PDB entry 4ZX1 | X-ray diffraction, 1.50 A resolution | chain A

[Chain A]
Molecule: Carbonic anhydrase 2
From: Homo sapiens
Notes: EC 4.2.1.1
UniProt: P00918 (CAH2_HUMAN); the author numbering skips numbers that UniProt does not, so the offset changes along the chain: 4-125 = UniProt 4-125; 127-261 = UniProt 126-260
Amino-acid sequence (257 residues; row label = number of the first residue in the row; note: 1 number in that range is skipped by the numbering (no residue carries it; nothing is unmodelled there)):
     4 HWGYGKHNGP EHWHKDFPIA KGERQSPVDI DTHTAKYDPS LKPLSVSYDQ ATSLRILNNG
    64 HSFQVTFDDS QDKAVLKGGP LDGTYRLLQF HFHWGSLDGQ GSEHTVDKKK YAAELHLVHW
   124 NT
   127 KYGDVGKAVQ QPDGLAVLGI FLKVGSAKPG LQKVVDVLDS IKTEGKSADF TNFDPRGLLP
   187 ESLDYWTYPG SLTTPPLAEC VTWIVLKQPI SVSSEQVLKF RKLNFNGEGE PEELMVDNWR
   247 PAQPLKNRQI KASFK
Construct notes: engineered mutation Ser65 (Ala in P00918), Gln67 (Asn in P00918), Thr69 (Glu in P00918), Leu91 (Ile in P00918), Val131 (Phe130 in P00918), Glu170 (Lys169 in P00918), Ala204 (Leu203 in P00918), Gln214 (Glu213 in P00918)
Ion coordination: Zn2+: His94, His96, His119 (together with 5L3)
Small-molecule neighbours: 5L3 ((6R)-5-O-acetyl-2,6-anhydro-6-{[4-(sulfamoyloxy)piperidin-1-yl]sulfonyl}-L-glucitol): Asn62, His64, Gln67, Leu91, Gln92, His94, His96, Glu106, His119, Val121, Val131, Val135, Val143, Ser197, Leu198, Thr199, Thr200, Pro201, Pro202, Trp209
UniProt features mapped onto this chain:
  - active site: His64 (Proton donor/acceptor)
  - binding site (Zn(2+)): His94, His96, His119
  - binding site (substrate): Thr199, Thr200
  - site: Tyr7 (Fine-tunes the proton-transfer properties of H-64), Asn62 (Fine-tunes the proton-transfer properties of H-64), Gln92 (Involved in the binding of some activators, including histamine and L-histidine)
  - modified residue (Phosphoserine): Ser166, Ser173
From the paper describing this entry:
  - binding site for 5L3: Asn62, Ser65, Gln67, Gln92, Val135, Pro202
  - specificity-determining residues: Gln67, Leu91 (proposed by the authors, not directly observed)
  - catalytic residues: His64 (citing earlier work)

[In short]
Chain A binds compound 5L3. His94, His96 and His119 form the Zn2+ site. UniProt lists active-site residue
His64, 3 Zn2+-binding residues and substrate-binding residues Thr199 and Thr200. The paper reports the
catalytic residue His64; a binding site for 5L3 at Asn62, Ser65 and Gln67 among others.
Chain A is Carbonic anhydrase 2 (Homo sapiens); the structure, Engineered Carbonic Anhydrase IX mimic in
complex with a glucosyl sulfamate inhibitor, was determined by X-ray diffraction, deposited together with
4ZWX, 4ZX0, 4ZWY and 4ZWZ.
